Entry 8GYE (X-ray diffraction, 2.30 A resolution); this record covers chains A and E of the 3 polymer chains in the assembly.

# Chain A
Protein: Tumor necrosis factor receptor superfamily member 9
Source organism: Homo sapiens
Reference sequence: Q07011 (TNR9_HUMAN); residue numbers follow UniProt; this construct covers 24-186
Chain sequence (174 residues; numbered 24 to 197; the number before each row is that of its first residue):
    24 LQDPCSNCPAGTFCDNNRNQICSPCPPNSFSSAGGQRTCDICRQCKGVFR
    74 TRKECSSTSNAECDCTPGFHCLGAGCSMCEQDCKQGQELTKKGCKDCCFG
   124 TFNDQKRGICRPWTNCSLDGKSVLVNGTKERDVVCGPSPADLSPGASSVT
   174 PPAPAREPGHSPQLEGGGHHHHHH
Unresolved in the structure: 24, 162-197
Disulfide bonds: Cys28-Cys37, Cys31-Cys45, Cys48-Cys62, Cys65-Cys78, Cys68-Cys86, Cys88-Cys102, Cys94-Cys99, Cys106-Cys117, Cys120-Cys133, Cys139-Cys158
Glycans and other covalent adducts: N-acetylglucosamine (NAG) linked to Asn149
Construct notes: expression tag (187-197)
Curated features (UniProtKB/Swiss-Prot):
  - glycosylation (N-linked (GlcNAc...) asparagine): Asn138, Asn149
  - natural variant: Gly109 (G109S: In IMD109; uncertain significance)

# Chain E
Protein: ZG033 Fab H chain
Source organism: Homo sapiens
Notes: antibody fragment or engineered binder
Chain sequence (220 residues; row label = number of the first residue in the row):
     1 QVQLQESGPGLVKPSETLSLTCTVSGSSLTSYGVHWVRQPPGKGLEGLGV
    51 IWPGGSTNYNSALMSRVTISKDNSKSQVSLKMSSLTAADTAVYYCARVTG
   101 TWYFDVWGQGTTVTVSSASTKGPSVFPLAPCSRSTSESTAALGCLVKDYF
   151 PEPVTVSWNSGALTSGVHTFPAVLQSSGLYSLSSVVTVPSSSLGTKTYTC
   201 NVDHKPSNTKVDKRVDDDDK
Unresolved in the structure: 217-220
Disulfide bonds: Cys22-Cys95, Cys144-Cys200

# How chain A and chain E interact
Pairs across the interface - 24 pairs, chain A then chain E:
  Pro49(A) - Thr101(E)
  Ser52(A) - Trp102(E)
  Gly58(A) - Ser31(E)  hydrogen bond (backbone-side chain)
  Gln59(A) - Thr30(E)
  Gln59(A) - Ser31(E)
  Gln59(A) - Pro53(E)
  Arg60(A) - Ser31(E)  hydrogen bond (backbone-backbone)
  Arg60(A) - Tyr32(E)  hydrogen bond
  Arg60(A) - Thr99(E)
  Arg60(A) - Gly100(E)  hydrogen bond (backbone-backbone)
  Thr61(A) - Ser31(E)  hydrogen bond (backbone-backbone)
  Thr61(A) - Gly33(E)
  Thr61(A) - Pro53(E)
  Thr61(A) - Val98(E)
  Thr61(A) - Gly100(E)  hydrogen bond (side chain-backbone)
  Thr61(A) - Trp102(E)  hydrogen bond
  Cys62(A) - Trp52(E)
  Cys62(A) - Trp102(E)  hydrogen bond (backbone-side chain)
  Asp63(A) - Trp52(E)
  Asp63(A) - Pro53(E)
  Asp63(A) - Gly54(E)  hydrogen bond (side chain-backbone)
  Ile64(A) - Trp52(E)  hydrophobic
  Ile64(A) - Trp102(E)  hydrophobic
  Asn83(A) - Ser56(E)
Interface residues without a listed pair, chain A (12 interface residues in all): Phe36, Ser55

# In short
12 residues of chain A and 13 residues of chain E are in contact, with 9 hydrogen bonds. Polar pairs include
Gly58(A)-Ser31(E), Arg60(A)-Tyr32(E) and Thr61(A)-Gly100(E). Covalently linked N-acetylglucosamine: at
Asn149(A).
Chain A is Tumor necrosis factor receptor superfamily member 9 and chain E is ZG033 Fab H chain, both from
Homo sapiens; the structure, Crystal Structure of the 4-1BB in complex with ZG033 Fab, was determined by X-ray
diffraction.
